PDB entry 4C6T | X-ray diffraction, 2.65 A resolution | chains A and B

== Chain A ==
Protein: Probable wrky transcription factor 52
Source organism: Arabidopsis thaliana
Notes: fragment: toll/interleukin-1 receptor domain, residues 6-153
UniProtKB: Q9FH83 (WRK52_ARATH); numbering as in UniProt (aligned over 6-153)
Chain sequence (151 residues; each row starts with the number of its first residue):
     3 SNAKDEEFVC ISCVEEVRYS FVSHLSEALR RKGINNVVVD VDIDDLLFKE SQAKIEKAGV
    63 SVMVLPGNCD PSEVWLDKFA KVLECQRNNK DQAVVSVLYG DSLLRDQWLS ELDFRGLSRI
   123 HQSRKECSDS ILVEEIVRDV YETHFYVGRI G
Disordered / not traced: 3-7, 149-153
Differences from the reference sequence: expression tag (3-5)

== Chain B ==
Protein: Disease resistance protein RPS4
Source organism: Arabidopsis thaliana
Notes: fragment: toll/interleukin-1 receptor domain, residues 11-178
UniProtKB: Q9XGM3 (Q9XGM3_ARATH); numbering as in UniProt (aligned over 11-178)
Chain sequence (173 residues; each row starts with the number of its first residue):
     6 GSGGSDKPPQ HQVFINFRGA DLRRRFVSHL VTALKLNNIN VFIDDYEDRG QPLDVLLKRI
    66 EESKIVLAIF SGNYTESVWC VRELEKIKDC TDEGTLVAIP IFYKLEPSTV RDLKGKFGDR
   126 FRSMAKGDER KKKWKEAFNL IPNIMGIIID KKSVESEKVN EIVKAVKTAL TGI
Disordered / not traced: 6-12
Differences from the reference sequence: expression tag (6-10)

== Chain A / chain B interface ==
Residue-residue contacts - 28 pairs, chain A then chain B:
  Glu18(A) with Lys156(B), hydrogen bond (backbone-side chain)
  Tyr21(A) with Lys156(B); Ser158(B); Val159(B); Glu160(B), hydrogen bond (backbone-backbone)
  Ser22(A) with Lys156(B); Glu160(B)
  Ser25(A) with Val159(B); Glu160(B); Ser161(B), hydrogen bond (side chain-backbone)
  His26(A) with His34(B), hydrogen bond; Glu160(B), salt bridge; Ser161(B); Val164(B)
  Glu29(A) with Ser161(B); Asn165(B), hydrogen bond
  Arg33(A) with Asn165(B)
  Tyr101(A) with Arg30(B), hydrogen bond
  Lys127(A) with Arg29(B)
  Ser130(A) with Arg29(B); Ser33(B)
  Asp131(A) with Arg29(B), hydrogen bond (backbone-backbone); Arg30(B), salt bridge; Ser33(B); His34(B)
  Ser132(A) with Ser33(B), hydrogen bond (backbone-side chain); His34(B), hydrogen bond (backbone-side chain); Thr37(B), hydrogen bond
Interface residues without a listed pair, chain A (16 interface residues in all): Gly102, Asp103, Cys129, Val135
Interface residues without a listed pair, chain B (16 interface residues in all): Phe31, Ala38, Leu41, Lys157

== Overview ==
Chain A and chain B each contribute 16 residues to their interface, with 10 hydrogen bonds and 2 salt bridges.
Among the polar pairs are His26(A)-Glu160(B), Asp131(A)-Arg30(B) and Glu18(A)-Lys156(B).
Chain A is Probable wrky transcription factor 52 and chain B is Disease resistance protein RPS4, both from
Arabidopsis thaliana; the structure, Crystal structure of the RPS4 and RRS1 TIR domain heterodimer, was
determined by X-ray diffraction, deposited together with 4C6R and 4C6S.
